7W9E - chains C and E of the 5 polymer chains in the assembly; structure by electron microscopy, 3.10 A resolution.

Chain C:
Protein: Spike glycoprotein
From: Severe acute respiratory syndrome coronavirus 2
UniProtKB: P0DTC2 (SPIKE_SARS2); residue numbers follow UniProt; this construct covers 1-1206
Sequence (1261 residues; numbered 1 to 1261; the number before each row is that of its first residue):
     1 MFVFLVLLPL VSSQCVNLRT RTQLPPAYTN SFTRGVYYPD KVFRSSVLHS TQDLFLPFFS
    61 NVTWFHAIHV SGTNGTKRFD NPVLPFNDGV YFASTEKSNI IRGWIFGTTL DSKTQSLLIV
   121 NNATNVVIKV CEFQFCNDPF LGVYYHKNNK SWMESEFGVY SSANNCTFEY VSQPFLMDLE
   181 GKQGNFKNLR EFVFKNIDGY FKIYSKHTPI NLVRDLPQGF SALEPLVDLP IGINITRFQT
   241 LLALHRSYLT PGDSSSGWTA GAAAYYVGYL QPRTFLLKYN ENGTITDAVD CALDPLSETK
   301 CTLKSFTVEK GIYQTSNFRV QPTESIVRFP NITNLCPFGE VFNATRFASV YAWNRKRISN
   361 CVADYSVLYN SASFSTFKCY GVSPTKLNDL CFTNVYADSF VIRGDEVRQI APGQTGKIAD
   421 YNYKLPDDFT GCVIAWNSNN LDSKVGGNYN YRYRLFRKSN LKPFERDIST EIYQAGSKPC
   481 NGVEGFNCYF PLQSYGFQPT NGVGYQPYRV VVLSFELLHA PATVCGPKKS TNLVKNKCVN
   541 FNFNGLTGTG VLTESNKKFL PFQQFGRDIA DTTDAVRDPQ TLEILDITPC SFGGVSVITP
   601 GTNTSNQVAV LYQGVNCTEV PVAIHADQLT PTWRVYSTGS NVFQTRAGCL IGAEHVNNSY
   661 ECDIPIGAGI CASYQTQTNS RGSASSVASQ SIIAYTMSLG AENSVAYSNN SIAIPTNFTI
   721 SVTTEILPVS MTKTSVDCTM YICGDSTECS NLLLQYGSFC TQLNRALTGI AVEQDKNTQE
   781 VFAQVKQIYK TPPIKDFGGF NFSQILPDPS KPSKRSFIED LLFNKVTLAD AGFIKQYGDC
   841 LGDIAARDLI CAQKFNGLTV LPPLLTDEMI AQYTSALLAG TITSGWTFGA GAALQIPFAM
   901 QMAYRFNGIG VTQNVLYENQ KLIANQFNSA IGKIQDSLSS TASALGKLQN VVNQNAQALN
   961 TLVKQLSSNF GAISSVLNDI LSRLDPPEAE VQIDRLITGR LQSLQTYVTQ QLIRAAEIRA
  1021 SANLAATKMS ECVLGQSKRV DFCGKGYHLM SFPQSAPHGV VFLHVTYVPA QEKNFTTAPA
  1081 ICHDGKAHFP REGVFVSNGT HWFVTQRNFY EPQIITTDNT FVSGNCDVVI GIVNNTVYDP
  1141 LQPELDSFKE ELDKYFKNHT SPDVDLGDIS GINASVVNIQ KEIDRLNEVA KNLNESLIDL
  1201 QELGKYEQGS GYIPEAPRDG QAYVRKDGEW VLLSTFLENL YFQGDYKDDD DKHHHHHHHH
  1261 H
Not modelled in the structure: 1-13, 70-76, 156-157, 248-254, 621-640, 677-688, 828-853, 1148-1261
Sequence notes: variant Arg19 (Thr in P0DTC2), Gly158 (Arg in P0DTC2), Arg452 (Leu in P0DTC2), Lys478 (Thr in P0DTC2), Gly614 (Asp in P0DTC2), Arg681 (Pro in P0DTC2), Asn950 (Asp in P0DTC2); conflict Gly682 (Arg in P0DTC2), Ser683 (Arg in P0DTC2), Ser685 (Arg in P0DTC2), Pro986 (Lys in P0DTC2), Pro987 (Val in P0DTC2); expression tag (1207-1261)
Cystine bridges: Cys131-Cys166, Cys291-Cys301, Cys336-Cys361, Cys379-Cys432, Cys391-Cys525, Cys480-Cys488, Cys538-Cys590, Cys617-Cys649, Cys662-Cys671, Cys738-Cys760, Cys743-Cys749, Cys1032-Cys1043, Cys1082-Cys1126
Swiss-Prot annotation at these positions:
  - region: Asn280 to Cys301 (Putative superantigen), Arg403 to Asp405 (Integrin-binding motif), Asn448 to Tyr451, Tyr453 to Phe456 (Immunodominant HLA epitope recognized by the CD8+), Ser816 to Tyr837 (Fusion peptide 1), Lys835 to Phe855 (Fusion peptide 2), Asp1163 to Glu1202 (Heptad repeat 2)
  - site: Arg815, Ser816 (Cleavage)
  - glycosylation: Asn17 (N-linked (GlcNAc...) (complex) asparagine), Asn61 (N-linked (GlcNAc...) (hybrid) asparagine), Asn74 (N-linked (GlcNAc...) (complex) asparagine), Asn122 (N-linked (GlcNAc...) (hybrid) asparagine), Asn149 (N-linked (GlcNAc...) (complex) asparagine), Asn165 (N-linked (GlcNAc...) (complex) asparagine), Asn234 (N-linked (GlcNAc...) (high mannose) asparagine), Asn282 (N-linked (GlcNAc...) (complex) asparagine), Thr323 (O-linked (GalNAc) threonine), Ser325 (O-linked (HexNAc...) serine), Asn331 (N-linked (GlcNAc...) (complex) asparagine), Asn343 (N-linked (GlcNAc...) (complex) asparagine), Asn603 (N-linked (GlcNAc...) (hybrid) asparagine), Asn616 (N-linked (GlcNAc...) (complex) asparagine), Asn657 (N-linked (GlcNAc...) (complex) asparagine), Thr676 (O-linked (GlcNAc...) threonine), Thr678 (O-linked (GlcNAc...) threonine), Asn709 (N-linked (GlcNAc...) (high mannose) asparagine), Asn717 (N-linked (GlcNAc...) (hybrid) asparagine), Asn801 (N-linked (GlcNAc...) (hybrid) asparagine) and 6 more in UniProt
  - natural variant: Leu5 (L5F: In strain: Iota/B.1.526), Ser13 (S13I: In strain: Epsilon/B.1.427/B.1.429), Leu18 (L18F: In strain: Beta/B.1.351, Gamma/P.1 and 1 more), Arg19 (T19R: In strain: Delta/B.1.617.2, Omicron/BA.2 and 4 more; this construct carries the variant), Thr20 (T20N: In strain: Gamma/P.1), Leu24 to Ala27 (sequence variant, change not given here; In strain: Omicron/BA.2, Omicron/BA.2.12.1 and 6 more), Pro26 (P26S: In strain: Gamma/P.1), Gln52 (Q52H: In strain: Omicron/EG.5.1), Ala67 (A67V: In strain: Eta/B.1.525, Omicron/BA.1), His69 to Val70 (deletion: In strain: Alpha/B.1.1.7, Eta/B.1.525 and 5 more), Gly75 (G75V: In strain: Lambda/C.37), Thr76 (T76I: In strain: Lambda/C.37), 80 further natural variant entries in UniProt
  - mutagenesis: His69 to Val70 (Increased incorporation of cleaved spike into virions), Asn121 (N121Q: Partial loss of biliverdin affinity), Arg190 (R190K: Partial loss of biliverdin affinity), Asn234 (N234Q: Increased resistance to neutralizing antibodies), Asn331 (N331Q: Reduced viral infectivity), Asn343 (N343Q: Reduced viral infectivity), Tyr453 (Y453F: Decreased HLA binding to NF9 epitope. Increased binding affinity to human ACE2), Ala475 (A475V: Increased resistance to neutralizing antibodies), Val483 (V483A: Increased resistance to neutralizing antibodies), Glu484 (E484D: Increased replication in human TMEM106B overexpressing cells), Phe490 (F490L: Increased resistance to neutralizing antibodies and human covalescent sera neutralization), Gln493 (Q493N: Reduced host ACE2-binding affinity in vitro; Q493Y: Reduced host ACE2-binding affinity in vitro), 8 further mutagenesis entries in UniProt

Chain E:
Protein: The light chain of 8D3 fab
From: Mus musculus
Notes: antibody fragment or engineered binder
Sequence (214 residues; each row starts with the number of its first residue):
     1 DIVMTQSQKF MSTSVGDRVS VTCKASQNVG TNVAWYQQKP GQSPKALIYS TSYRYSGVPD
    61 RFTGSGSGTD FTLTISNVQS EDLAEYFCQQ YNSYPYTFGG GTKLEIKRAD AAPTVSIFPP
   121 SSEQLTSGGA SVVCFLNNFY PKDINVKWKI DGSERQNGVL NSWTDQDSKD STYSMSSTLT
   181 LTKDEYERHN SYTCEATHKT STSPIVKSFN RNEC
Not modelled in the structure: 212-214
Cystine bridges: Cys23-Cys88, Cys134-Cys194

How chain C and chain E interact:
Pairs across the interface - 10 pairs, chain C then chain E:
  Ser477(C) with Asn32(E); Tyr91(E)
  Lys478(C) with Tyr91(E); Asn92(E); Ser93(E), hydrogen bond (side chain-backbone); Tyr94(E); Tyr96(E)
  Pro479(C) with Tyr91(E); Asn92(E)
  Phe486(C) with Tyr94(E)
Also at the interface, not in a pair above, chain E (7 interface residues in all): Gln90
The authors on this interface:
  - pairs named by the authors: Lys478(C)-Asn92(E) (hydrogen bond)
  - epitope / paratope residues, chain C: Lys478(C)
  - epitope / paratope residues, chain E: Asn92(E)

Overview:
Chain C and chain E form an interface of 4 and 7 residues respectively, with 1 hydrogen bond. Its one
hydrogen-bonded contact is Lys478(C)-Ser93(E). The authors report a hydrogen bond between Lys478(C) and
Asn92(E). From UniProt: 21 mutagenesis sites on chain C. The paper reports epitope/paratope residues Lys478(C)
and Asn92(E).
Chain C is Spike glycoprotein (Severe acute respiratory syndrome coronavirus 2) and chain E is the light chain
of 8D3 fab (Mus musculus); the structure, SARS-CoV-2 Delta S-8D3, was determined by electron microscopy (same
publication as 7W98, 7W99, 7W9B, 7W9C, 7W9F and 7W9I).
